PDB entry 1F1F | X-ray diffraction, 2.70 A resolution | chain A

Chain A:
Molecule: Cytochrome C6
Source organism: Arthrospira maxima
UniProtKB: P00118 (CYC6_SPIMA); residue numbers follow UniProt; this construct covers 1-89
Amino-acid sequence (89 residues; each row starts with the number of its first residue):
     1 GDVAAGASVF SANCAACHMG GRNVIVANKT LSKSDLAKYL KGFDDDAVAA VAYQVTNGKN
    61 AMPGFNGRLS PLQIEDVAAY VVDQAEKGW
Disordered / not traced: 1
Construct notes: conflict L72 (Lys in P00118)
UniProt features mapped onto this chain:
  - binding site (heme c): C14, C17, H18, M62
Covalent attachments: heme c (HEC) linked to C14, C17
Ion coordination: heme c Fe: H18, M62
Small-molecule neighbours: heme c (HEC): F10, N13, H18, N23, I25, V26, K29, T30, L31, D35, L36, Y39, L40, V51, Q54, V55, K59, N60, A61, M62, P63, F65, L69, V77, V81

Summary:
Covalently linked heme c: at C14. H18 and M62 form the heme c Fe site. Curated annotation (UniProt) lists 4
heme c-binding residues.
Chain A is Cytochrome C6 (Arthrospira maxima); the structure, Crystal structure of cytochrome C6 from
arthrospira maxima, was determined by X-ray diffraction together with 1F1C from the same study.
